Entry 8BH1 (electron microscopy, 3.80 A resolution); this record covers chains C and E of the 5 polymer chains in the assembly.

[Chain C]
Protein: Cell division protein FtsQ
Source organism: Pseudomonas aeruginosa PAO1
Reference sequence: G3XDA7 (FTSQ_PSEAE); residues 1-287 here = UniProt positions 1-287
Amino-acid sequence (287 residues; row label = number of the first residue in the row):
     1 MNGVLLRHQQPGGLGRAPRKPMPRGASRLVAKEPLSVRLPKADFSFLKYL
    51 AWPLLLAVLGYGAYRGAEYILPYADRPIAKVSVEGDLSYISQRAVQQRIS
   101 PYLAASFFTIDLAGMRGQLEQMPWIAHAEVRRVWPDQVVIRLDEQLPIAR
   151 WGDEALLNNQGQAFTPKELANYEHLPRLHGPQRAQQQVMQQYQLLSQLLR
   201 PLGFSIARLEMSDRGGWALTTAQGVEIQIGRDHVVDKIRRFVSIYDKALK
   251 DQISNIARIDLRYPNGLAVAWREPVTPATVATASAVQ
Not modelled in the structure: 1-141, 274-287

[Chain E]
Protein: Cell division protein FtsB
Source organism: Pseudomonas aeruginosa PAO1
Reference sequence: Q9HXZ6 (FTSB_PSEAE); numbering as in UniProt (aligned over 1-94)
Amino-acid sequence (108 residues; each row starts with the number of its first residue):
     1 MRLRSPYWLFVVLILALAGLQYRLWVGDGSLAQVRDLQKQIADQHGENER
    51 LLERNRILEAEVAELKKGTETVEERARHELGMVKDGETLYQLAKGGSSGG
   101 SSHHHHHH
Not modelled in the structure: 1-6, 94-108
Construct notes: expression tag (95-108)

[How chain C and chain E interact]
Pairs across the interface (48):
  Arg183(C) - Glu53(E)  salt bridge
  Arg183(C) - Arg56(E)
  Arg183(C) - Ile57(E)
  Ser212(C) - Glu64(E)
  Asp213(C) - Ala60(E)
  Asp213(C) - Glu64(E)
  Arg214(C) - Ile57(E)
  Arg214(C) - Glu61(E)  salt bridge
  Arg214(C) - Glu64(E)
  Arg214(C) - Thr71(E)  hydrogen bond (side chain-backbone)
  Arg214(C) - Glu74(E)
  Arg214(C) - Arg75(E)
  Gln228(C) - Arg77(E)
  Gly230(C) - Glu74(E)
  Arg231(C) - Glu61(E)  salt bridge
  Arg231(C) - Glu74(E)  hydrogen bond (backbone-side chain)
  Ser243(C) - Leu92(E)
  Ile244(C) - Tyr90(E)
  Ala248(C) - Tyr90(E)
  Leu249(C) - Tyr90(E)  hydrophobic
  Gln252(C) - Tyr90(E)  hydrogen bond
  Arg258(C) - Lys84(E)
  Arg258(C) - Glu87(E)  salt bridge
  Asp260(C) - Arg77(E)  salt bridge
  Arg262(C) - Glu73(E)  salt bridge
  Arg262(C) - Glu74(E)
  Arg262(C) - Arg77(E)
  Arg262(C) - His78(E)
  Tyr263(C) - Arg77(E)  hydrogen bond
  Tyr263(C) - His78(E)
  Tyr263(C) - Gly81(E)
  Tyr263(C) - Met82(E)  hydrogen bond (side chain-backbone)
  Tyr263(C) - Val83(E)
  Pro264(C) - His78(E)
  Asn265(C) - Gln91(E)  hydrogen bond
  Asn265(C) - Leu92(E)
  Gly266(C) - Tyr90(E)
  Leu267(C) - Thr88(E)
  Leu267(C) - Leu89(E)
  Leu267(C) - Tyr90(E)  hydrogen bond (backbone-backbone)
  Ala268(C) - Glu87(E)
  Ala268(C) - Thr88(E)
  Val269(C) - Glu87(E)
  Val269(C) - Thr88(E)  hydrogen bond (backbone-backbone)
  Ala270(C) - Gly86(E)
  Trp271(C) - Gly86(E)  hydrogen bond (backbone-backbone)
  Trp271(C) - Thr88(E)  hydrogen bond
  Trp271(C) - Tyr90(E)
Other interface residues (no listed pair), chain C (26 interface residues in all): Gly216, Arg240
Other interface residues (no listed pair), chain E (26 interface residues in all): Leu65, Glu70, Val72
The authors on this interface:
  - residue pairs: Asn265(C)-Gln91(E)
  - interface residues, chain C: Arg183(C), Ser212(C), Arg231(C)
  - interface residues, chain E: Glu53(E)

[Overview]
The chain C/chain E interface involves 26 residues from each chain, with 10 hydrogen bonds and 6 salt bridges.
Polar contacts include Arg183(C)-Glu53(E), Arg214(C)-Glu61(E) and Arg231(C)-Glu61(E). The paper describes a
contact between Asn265(C) and Gln91(E). From the paper: interface residues Arg183(C), Ser212(C) and Glu53(E)
among others.
Here chain C is Cell division protein FtsQ and chain E is Cell division protein FtsB, both from Pseudomonas
aeruginosa PAO1. Entry 8BH1 (Core divisome complex FtsWIQBL from Pseudomonas aeruginosa) was determined by
electron microscopy.
